7Q94 - chains A and B of the 4 polymer chains in the assembly; structure by X-ray diffraction, 4.30 A resolution (low resolution: residue-level contacts below are approximate; hydrogen-bond / salt-bridge calls are withheld).

== Chain A (and B) ==
Molecule: NADQ transcription factor
Source organism: Agrobacterium fabrum (strain C58 / ATCC 33970)
Notes: chain B of this document is another copy of the same molecule, construct and numbering; everything in this record applies to it too
UniProtKB: A9CG24 (A9CG24_AGRFC); residues 2-300 here = UniProt positions 2-300
Amino-acid sequence (336 residues; numbered -35 to 300; the number before each row is that of its first residue; numbers below 1 keep their minus sign (Met-35 is residue -35)):
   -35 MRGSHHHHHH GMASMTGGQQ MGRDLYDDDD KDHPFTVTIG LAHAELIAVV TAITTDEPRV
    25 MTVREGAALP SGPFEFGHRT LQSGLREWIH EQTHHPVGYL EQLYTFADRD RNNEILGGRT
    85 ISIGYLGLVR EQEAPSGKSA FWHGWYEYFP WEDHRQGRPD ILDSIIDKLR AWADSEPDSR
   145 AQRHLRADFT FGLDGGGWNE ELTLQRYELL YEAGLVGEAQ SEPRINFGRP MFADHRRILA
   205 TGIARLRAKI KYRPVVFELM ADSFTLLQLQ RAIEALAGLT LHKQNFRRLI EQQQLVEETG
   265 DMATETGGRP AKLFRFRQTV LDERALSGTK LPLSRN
Not modelled in the structure: -35 to 8, 78-81, 96-104, 289-300 (chain B: -35 to 7, 74-82, 97-104, 289-300)
Sequence notes: initiating methionine (-35); expression tag (-34 to 1)
From the paper describing this entry:
  - conformationally variable residues (order/disorder transition): Ala289 to Asn300
  - mutagenesis - Q248A/R273A: abolished binding to DNA binding region
  - binding site for DNA binding region: Arg273 (proposed by the authors, not directly observed)

== How chain A and chain B interact ==
Contacting residue pairs - 16 pairs, chain A then chain B:
  Phe38(A) - Arg83(B)
  Phe38(A) - Ile85(B)
  Glu39(A) - Arg83(B)
  Phe40(A) - Arg83(B)
  His42(A) - Arg83(B)
  Gln66(A) - Tyr68(B)
  Gln66(A) - Thr69(B)
  Tyr68(A) - Gln66(B)
  Thr69(A) - Leu45(B)
  Thr69(A) - Gln66(B)
  Thr69(A) - Thr69(B)
  Ala71(A) - Leu45(B)
  Gly82(A) - Phe40(B)
  Arg83(A) - His42(B)
  Arg83(A) - Arg43(B)
  Ile85(A) - Phe38(B)
Other interface residues (no listed pair), chain A (15 interface residues in all): Leu45, Phe70, Ile87, Glu287
Other interface residues (no listed pair), chain B (14 interface residues in all): Phe70, Ala71, Ile87, Phe153

== Overview ==
The interface between chain A and chain B involves 15 residues on one side and 14 on the other. The paper
reports a binding site for DNA binding region at Arg273(A); Q248A/R273A of chain A abolish binding to DNA
binding region.
Chain A and chain B are both NADQ transcription factor (Agrobacterium fabrum (strain C58 / ATCC 33970)); the
structure, Crystal Structure of Agrobacterium tumefaciens NADQ, DNA complex, was determined by X-ray
diffraction (same publication as 7Q93, 7Q91 and 7Q92).
